PDB entry 6BGR | X-ray diffraction, 2.16 A resolution | chains B and C of the 3 polymer chains in the assembly

== Chain B ==
Molecule: Caspase-3
From: Homo sapiens
Notes: EC 3.4.22.56
UniProtKB: P42574 (CASP3_HUMAN); numbering as in UniProt (aligned over 176-277)
Amino-acid sequence (102 residues; numbered 176 to 277; the number before each row is that of its first residue):
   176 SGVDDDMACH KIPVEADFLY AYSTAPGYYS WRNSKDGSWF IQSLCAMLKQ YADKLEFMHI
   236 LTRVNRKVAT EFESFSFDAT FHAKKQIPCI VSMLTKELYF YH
Not modelled in the structure: 176-184
Swiss-Prot annotation at these positions:
  - modified residue: Arg207 (Microbial infection: ADP-riboxanated arginine)
  - mutagenesis: Arg207 (R207A: Abolished ADP-riboxanation by C.violaceum CopC)
From the paper describing this entry:
  - post-translational modification sites: Thr245, Ser249 (proposed by the authors, not directly observed)

== Chain C ==
Molecule: Ac-Asp-Glu-Val-Asp-CMK
Amino-acid sequence (6 residues; row label = number of the first residue in the row):
     1 XDEVDX
Modified positions: ACE (acetyl group) at position 1; 0QE (chloromethane) at position 6

== How chain B and chain C interact ==
Pairs across the interface (19; chain B residue first):
  Tyr204(B) with Val4(C), hydrophobic
  Ser205(B) with Glu3(C); Val4(C); Asp5(C), hydrogen bond (backbone-backbone)
  Trp206(B) with Asp2(C); Glu3(C); Val4(C)
  Arg207(B) with ACE_1(C); Asp2(C); Glu3(C), salt bridge; Val4(C); Asp5(C), salt bridge
  Asn208(B) with ACE_1(C); Asp2(C), hydrogen bond
  Ser209(B) with ACE_1(C), hydrogen bond (backbone-backbone)
  Trp214(B) with Asp2(C)
  Glu248(B) with Asp2(C)
  Ser249(B) with Asp2(C)
  Phe250(B) with Asp2(C), hydrogen bond (backbone-side chain)
Interface residues without a listed pair, chain B (11 interface residues in all): Phe256
Interface residues without a listed pair, chain C (6 interface residues in all): 0QE_6

== Summary ==
11 residues of chain B and 6 residues of chain C are in contact; the contacts include 4 hydrogen bonds and 2
salt bridges. Among the polar pairs are Arg207(B)-Glu3(C), Arg207(B)-Asp5(C) and Asn208(B)-Asp2(C). UniProt
lists one mutagenesis site on chain B. From the paper: modification sites Thr245(B) and Ser249(B).
Here chain B is Caspase-3 (Homo sapiens) and chain C is Ac-Asp-Glu-Val-Asp-CMK. Entry 6BGR (Caspase-3 Mutant -
S150E) was determined by X-ray diffraction (same publication as 6BDV, 6BFJ, 6BFK, 6BFL, 6BFO, 6BG0 and 7
further entries).
